3V60 - chains A and B; structure by X-ray diffraction, 2.60 A resolution.

Chain A:
Molecule: Ubiquitin-like protein SMT3
Organism: Saccharomyces cerevisiae
Notes: fragment: unp resicues 20-98
UniProt: Q12306 (SMT3_YEAST); numbering as in UniProt (aligned over 20-98)
Amino-acid sequence (84 residues; row label = number of the first residue in the row):
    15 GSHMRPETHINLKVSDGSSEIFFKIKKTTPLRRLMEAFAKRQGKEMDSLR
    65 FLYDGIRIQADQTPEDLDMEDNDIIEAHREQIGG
Disordered / not traced: 15-19
Differences from the reference sequence: expression tag (15-19)
Swiss-Prot annotation at these positions:
  - cross-link: Gly-98 (Glycyl lysine isopeptide (Gly-Lys) (interchain with K-? in acceptor proteins))

Chain B:
Molecule: Proliferating cell nuclear antigen
Organism: Saccharomyces cerevisiae
UniProt: P15873 (PCNA_YEAST); numbering as in UniProt (aligned over 1-258)
Amino-acid sequence (258 residues; numbered 1 to 258; the number before each row is that of its first residue):
     1 MLEAKFEEASLFKRIIDGFKDCVQLVNFQCKEDGIIAQAVDDSRVLLVSL
    51 EIGVEAFQEYRCDHPVTLGMDLTSLSKILRCGNNTDTLTLIADNTPDSII
   101 LLFEDTKKDRIAEYSLKLMDIDADFLGIEELQYDSTLSLPSSEFSKIVRD
   151 LSQLSDSINIMITKETIKFVADGDIGSGSVIIKPFVDMEHPETSIKLEMD
   201 QPVDLTFGAKYLLDIIKGSSLSDRVGIRLSSEAPALFQFDLKSGFLQFFL
   251 APKFNDEE
Disordered / not traced: 257-258
Differences from the reference sequence: engineered mutation Gly-127 (Lys in P15873)
Swiss-Prot annotation at these positions:
  - DNA-binding region: Arg-61 to Arg-80
  - cross-link: Lys-164 (Glycyl lysine isopeptide (Lys-Gly) (interchain with G-Cter in SUMO))
Reported in the primary citation:
  - post-translational modification sites: Lys-164

Interface between chain A and chain B:
Pairs across the interface - 23 pairs, chain A then chain B:
  Arg-64(A) with Glu-165(B), salt bridge
  Leu-66(A) with Glu-165(B)
  Tyr-67(A) with Lys-196(B), hydrogen bond
  Asp-68(A) with Pro-184(B); Lys-196(B); Leu-197(B), hydrogen bond (backbone-backbone); Glu-198(B)
  Gly-69(A) with Glu-165(B); Pro-184(B); Leu-197(B), hydrogen bond (backbone-backbone)
  Ile-70(A) with Pro-184(B); Phe-185(B); Val-186(B), hydrophobic
  Arg-71(A) with Glu-165(B)
  Glu-79(A) with Met-188(B)
  Asp-80(A) with Met-188(B)
  Leu-81(A) with Val-186(B); Lys-196(B)
  Asp-82(A) with Val-186(B); Pro-191(B); Lys-196(B), hydrogen bond (backbone-side chain)
  Gly-97(A) with Lys-164(B)
  Gly-98(A) with Lys-164(B), covalent bond
Interface residues without a listed pair, chain A (14 interface residues in all): Glu-90
Interface residues without a listed pair, chain B (12 interface residues in all): Ile-195, Met-199
Interface features reported in the paper:
  - specific contacts: Gly-98(A)/Lys-164(B)
  - interface residues, chain B: Pro-184(B)

Overview:
14 residues of chain A face 12 of chain B across their interface, with 1 covalent bond, 4 hydrogen bonds and 1
salt bridge. Among the polar pairs are Arg-64(A)/Glu-165(B), Tyr-67(A)/Lys-196(B) and Asp-82(A)/Lys-196(B).
The authors report a contact between Gly-98(A) and Lys-164(B). From the paper: the interface residue
Pro-184(B); a modification site at Lys-164(B).
Chain A is Ubiquitin-like protein SMT3 and chain B is Proliferating cell nuclear antigen, both from
Saccharomyces cerevisiae; the structure, Structure of S. cerevisiae PCNA conjugated to SUMO on lysine 164, was
determined by X-ray diffraction together with 3V61 and 3V62 from the same study.
